5L98 - chain A; structure by X-ray diffraction, 2.26 A resolution.

== Chain A ==
Name: Bromodomain adjacent to zinc finger domain protein 2B
Source organism: Homo sapiens
Notes: fragment: Bromodomain (residues 2054-2168); engineered mutation(s): First two residues SM derive from the expression tag
UniProt: Q9UIF8 (BAZ2B_HUMAN), isoform Q9UIF8-4; numbering as in UniProt (aligned over 1858-1971)
Sequence (116 residues; each row starts with the number of its first residue):
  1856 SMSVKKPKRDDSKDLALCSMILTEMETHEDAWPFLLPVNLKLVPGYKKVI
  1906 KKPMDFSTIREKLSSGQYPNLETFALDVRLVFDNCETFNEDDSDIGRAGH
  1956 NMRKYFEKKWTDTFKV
Sequence notes: expression tag (1856-1857)
Small-molecule neighbours: 6RY (N-[(1S)-1-(2,3-dihydro-1,4-benzodioxin-6-yl)ethyl]-2-methyl-pyridin-3-amine): Trp1887, Pro1888, Phe1889, Leu1891, Val1893, Val1898, Tyr1901, Phe1943, Asn1944, Ile1950
From the paper describing this entry:
  - binding site for 6RY: Pro1862, Trp1887, Pro1888, Phe1889, Val1893, Tyr1901, Phe1943, Asn1944, Ile1950
  - interface residues: Pro1862, Trp1887

== Summary ==
Ligands of chain A: compound 6RY. From the paper: a binding site for 6RY at Pro1862, Trp1887 and Pro1888 among
others; interface residues Pro1862 and Trp1887.
Chain A is Bromodomain adjacent to zinc finger domain protein 2B (Homo sapiens); the structure, Crystal
Structure of BAZ2B bromodomain in complex with 3-amino-2-methylpyridine derivative 4, was determined by X-ray
diffraction together with 5L8T, 5L8U, 5L96, 5L97 and 5L99 from the same study.
